Entry 5KIY (X-ray diffraction, 2.79 A resolution); this record covers chains A and B.

Chain A:
Name: Transitional endoplasmic reticulum ATPase
From: Homo sapiens
Notes: EC 3.6.4.6; fragment: N-terminal residues 1-460
Reference sequence: P55072 (TERA_HUMAN); residue numbers follow UniProt; this construct covers 1-460
Amino-acid sequence (468 residues; each row starts with the number of its first residue):
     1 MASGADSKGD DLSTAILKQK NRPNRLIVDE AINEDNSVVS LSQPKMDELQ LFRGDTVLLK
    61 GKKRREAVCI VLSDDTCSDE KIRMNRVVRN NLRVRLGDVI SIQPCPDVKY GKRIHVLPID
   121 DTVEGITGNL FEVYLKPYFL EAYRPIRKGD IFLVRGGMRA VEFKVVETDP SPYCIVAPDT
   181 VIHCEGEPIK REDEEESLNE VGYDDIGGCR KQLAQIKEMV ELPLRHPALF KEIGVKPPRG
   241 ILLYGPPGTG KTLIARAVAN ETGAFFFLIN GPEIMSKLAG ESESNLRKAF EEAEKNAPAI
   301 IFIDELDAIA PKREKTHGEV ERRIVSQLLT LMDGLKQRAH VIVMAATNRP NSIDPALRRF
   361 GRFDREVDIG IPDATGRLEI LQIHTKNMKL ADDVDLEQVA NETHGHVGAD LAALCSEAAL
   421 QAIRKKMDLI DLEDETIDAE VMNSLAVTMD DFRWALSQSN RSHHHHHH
Disordered / not traced: 1-9, 464-468
Differences from the reference sequence: engineered mutation E232 (Ala in P55072); expression tag (461-468)
Metal / ion sites: Mg2+: T252 (together with AMP-PNP)
Residues lining bound ligands: AMP-PNP (ANP; phosphoaminophosphonic acid-adenylate ester): D205, I206, G207, C209, P246, P247, G248, T249, G250, K251, T252, L253, N348, R359, F360, I380, H384, G408, A409, A412
Curated features (UniProtKB/Swiss-Prot):
  - binding site (ATP): P247 to L253, N348, H384
  - modified residue: A2 (N-acetylalanine), S3 (Phosphoserine), S7 (Phosphoserine), S13 (Phosphoserine), S37 (Phosphoserine), K315 (N6,N6,N6-trimethyllysine), T436 (Phosphothreonine)
  - cross-link (Glycyl lysine isopeptide (Lys-Gly)): K8 (interchain with G-Cter in SUMO2), K18 (interchain with G-Cter in SUMO2)
  - natural variant: R95 (R95G: In IBMPFD1), G97 (G97E: In CMT2Y), I126 (I126F: In IBMPFD1; uncertain significance), R155 (R155C: In IBMPFD1; R155H: In FTDALS6 and IBMPFD1; R155L: In IBMPFD1; R155P: In IBMPFD1; R155S: In IBMPFD1), R159 (R159G: In FTDALS6; R159H: In IBMPFD1), A160 (A160T: In IBMPFD1; uncertain significance), E185 (E185K: In CMT2Y), R191 (R191Q: In FTDALS6 and IBMPFD1), L198 (L198W: In IBMPFD1), E232 (A232E: In IBMPFD1; this construct carries the variant), I254 (I254F: In IBMPFD1; uncertain significance), I369 (I369T: In IBMPFD1; uncertain significance), 1 further natural variant entry in UniProt
  - mutagenesis: F52 to D55 (Abolishes interaction with NPLOC4; when associated with A-110), R53 (R53A: Minor effect on affinity for ATP and ADP), R86 (R86A: Strongly increased affinity for ATP. Strongly reduced affinity for ADP), Y110 (Y110A: Abolishes interaction with NPLOC4; when associated with 52-A--A-55), R113 to H115 (Severely reduced binding to DERL1), F131 (F131R: Severely reduced binding to DERL1), L140 (L140D: Severely reduced binding to DERL1), D179 (D179R: No effect on binding to DERL1), H183 (H183W: Severely reduced binding to DERL1), K251 (K251Q: Impairs ERAD degradation of HMGCR and does not inhibit interaction with RHBDD1; when associated with Q-524), E305 (E305Q: Defect in ubiquitin-dependent protein degradation by the proteasome; when associated with Q-578), K312 (K312A: Does not affect methylation by VCPKMT), 6 further mutagenesis entries in UniProt
What the authors report for this chain:
  - disease-associated variants - R155H, A232E: unchanged binding to ATPgammaS

Chain B:
Name: Selenoprotein S
From: Homo sapiens
Reference sequence: Q9BQE4 (SELS_HUMAN); residues 49-122 here = UniProt positions 49-122
Amino-acid sequence (81 residues; row label = number of the first residue in the row):
    42 MHHHHHHQKL SARLRALRQR QLDRAAAAVE PDVVVKRQEA LAAARLKMQE ELNAQVEKHK
   102 EKLKQLEEEK RRQKIEMWDS M
Disordered / not traced: 42-75, 109-122
Differences from the reference sequence: initiating methionine (42); expression tag (43-48)
Curated features (UniProtKB/Swiss-Prot):
  - region: R78 to Q90 (VCP/p97-interacting motif (VIM))
What the authors report for this chain:
  - mutagenesis - K77A, Q79A: unchanged binding to Transitional endoplasmic reticulum ATPase (chain A)

Interface between chain A and chain B:
Pairs across the interface (29):
  I32(A) - L93(B)  hydrophobic
  I32(A) - Q96(B)
  I32(A) - H100(B)
  N33(A) - L93(B)
  N33(A) - Q96(B)
  S40(A) - L93(B)
  R53(A) - Q90(B)
  G54(A) - R86(B)
  T56(A) - R86(B)
  I70(A) - R86(B)
  I70(A) - M89(B)  hydrophobic
  L72(A) - M89(B)
  L72(A) - Q90(B)
  L72(A) - L93(B)  hydrophobic
  S73(A) - Q90(B)  hydrogen bond
  S73(A) - L93(B)
  D75(A) - V97(B)
  T76(A) - V97(B)
  Y110(A) - R78(B)
  Y110(A) - Q79(B)  hydrogen bond
  Y110(A) - L82(B)
  E141(A) - A85(B)
  A142(A) - R86(B)  hydrogen bond (backbone-side chain)
  A142(A) - M89(B)
  Y143(A) - R78(B)  hydrogen bond
  Y143(A) - A81(B)
  Y143(A) - R86(B)  hydrogen bond (backbone-side chain)
  A177(A) - R78(B)
  D179(A) - R78(B)  salt bridge
Other interface residues (no listed pair), chain A (19 interface residues in all): D74, P178
Other interface residues (no listed pair), chain B (13 interface residues in all): K101
From the paper, about this interface:
  - hot spots on chain B (mutagenesis) - R78A, L82A, R86A, L93A, V97A: decreased binding to Transitional endoplasmic reticulum ATPase (chain A)

Overview:
The interface between chain A and chain B involves 19 residues on one side and 13 on the other, with 5
hydrogen bonds and 1 salt bridge. Polar contacts include D179(A)-R78(B), S73(A)-Q90(B) and Y110(A)-Q79(B).
From the paper: R78A, L82A and R86A of chain B, among others, reduce binding to Transitional endoplasmic
reticulum ATPase (chain A); R155H and A232E of chain A leave binding to ATPgammaS unchanged; 9 substitutions
were tested in all.
Here chain A is Transitional endoplasmic reticulum ATPase and chain B is Selenoprotein S, both from Homo
sapiens. Entry 5KIY (p97 ND1-A232E in complex with VIMP) was determined by X-ray diffraction together with
5KIW and 5KIU from the same study.
